PDB entry 9AYV | electron microscopy, 4.40 A resolution (low resolution: residue-level contacts below are approximate; hydrogen-bond / salt-bridge calls are withheld) | chains D and A of the 10 polymer chains in the assembly

# Chain D
Protein: Transmembrane protein gp41
Source organism: Human immunodeficiency virus 1
UniProt: Q2N0S6 (Q2N0S6_9HIV1); residues 510-664 here correspond to UniProt positions 507-661 (UniProt number = residue number - 3)
Chain sequence (155 residues; row label = number of the first residue in the row):
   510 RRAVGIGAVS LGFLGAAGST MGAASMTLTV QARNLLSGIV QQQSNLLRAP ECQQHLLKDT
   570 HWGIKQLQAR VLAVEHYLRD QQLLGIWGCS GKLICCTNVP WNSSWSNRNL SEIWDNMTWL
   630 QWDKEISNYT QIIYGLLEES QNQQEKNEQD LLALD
Not modelled in the structure: 510-520, 663-664
Disulfides: Cys598-Cys604
Covalent attachments: N-acetylglucosamine (NAG) linked to Asn611
Sequence notes: conflict Arg510 (Lys507 in Q2N0S6), Ser519 (Phe516 in Q2N0S6), Pro559 (Ile556 in Q2N0S6), Cys561 (Ala558 in Q2N0S6), Asp568 (Leu565 in Q2N0S6), His570 (Val567 in Q2N0S6), His585 (Arg582 in Q2N0S6), Cys605 (Thr602 in Q2N0S6)

# Chain A
Protein: Surface protein gp120
Source organism: Human immunodeficiency virus 1
Chain sequence (503 residues; numbered -4 to 499; 1 number in that range is skipped by the numbering (no residue carries it; nothing is unmodelled there); the number before each row is that of its first residue; numbers below 1 keep their minus sign (Met-4 is residue -4)):
    -4 MDAMKRGLCC VLLLCGAVFV SPSQEIHARF RRGARAENLW VTVYYGVPVW KDAETTLFCA
    56 SDAKAYETEK RNVWATHCCV PTDPNPQEIH LENVTEEFNM WKNNMVEQMH EDIISLWDQS
   116 LKPCVKLTPL CVTLNCTNAT ASNSSIIEGM KNCSFNITTE LRDKREKKNA LFYKLDIVQL
   176 DGNSSQYRLI NCNTSAITQA CPKVSFEPIP IHYCAPAGFA ILKCNNKTFT GTGPCNNVST
   236 VQCTHGIKPV VSTQLLLNGS LAEGEIIIRS ENITNNVKTI LVHLNESVKI ECTRPNNKTV
   296 TSIRIGPGQW FYAYGQVIGD IREAYCNINE STWNETLGKV VKQLRKHFGN NTIIRFQPSS
   356 GGDLEVTTHS FNCGGEFFYC NTSGLFNSTW IS
   389 NTSVQGSNST GSNDSITLPC RIKQIINMWQ RVGQAMYAPP IQGVIRCVSN ITGLILTRDG
   449 GKNNTETFRP GGGDMRDNWR SELYKYKVVK IEPLGVAPTR CKRRVVGRRR R
Not modelled in the structure: -4 to 32, 58-64, 389-402, 494-499
Disulfides: Cys54-Cys73, Cys119-Cys196, Cys126-Cys187, Cys131-Cys148, Cys209-Cys238, Cys219-Cys230, Cys287-Cys321, Cys368-Cys435, Cys375-Cys408
Covalent attachments: N-acetylglucosamine (NAG) linked to Asn130, Asn133, Asn147, Asn151, Asn188, Asn221, Asn232, Asn292, Asn324, Asn345, Asn376, Asn382, Asn438, Asn451; glycan linked to Asn253

# Chain D / chain A interface
Contacting residue pairs - 100 pairs, chain D then chain A:
  Phe522(D) with Ile84(A)
  Leu523(D) with Pro43(A); Trp45(A); Leu86(A); Thr235(A); Ile479(A)
  Ala525(D) with Pro43(A)
  Ala526(D) with Pro43(A); Leu86(A)
  Gly527(D) with Glu87(A); Asn88(A)
  Ala533(D) with Pro43(A)
  Leu537(D) with Tyr40(A); Gly41(A)
  Gln540(D) with Gly41(A); Val42(A); Pro43(A); Ile479(A)
  Asn543(D) with Ala212(A); Gly213(A)
  Leu544(D) with Tyr40(A); Ala212(A); Gly213(A); Pro481(A)
  Ile548(D) with Ala210(A); Ala212(A)
  Val549(D) with Ala212(A)
  Gln552(D) with Phe53(A); Cys209(A)
  Leu555(D) with Val75(A); Pro76(A)
  Leu556(D) with Phe53(A); Val75(A)
  Pro559(D) with Cys74(A)
  Cys561(D) with Val75(A)
  Leu565(D) with Thr71(A); His72(A); Cys74(A)
  Asp568(D) with His72(A)
  Trp571(D) with Phe53(A); Cys54(A); His72(A)
  Lys574(D) with Thr51(A); Glu106(A)
  Gln575(D) with Thr51(A); Phe53(A)
  Ala582(D) with Ala212(A)
  His585(D) with Lys478(A); Ile479(A); Pro481(A)
  Tyr586(D) with Tyr40(A)
  Asp589(D) with Pro481(A); Leu482(A)
  Leu593(D) with Tyr40(A); Leu482(A)
  Trp596(D) with Leu482(A); Arg491(A)
  Gly597(D) with Arg491(A)
  Cys598(D) with Arg491(A)
  Leu602(D) with Tyr39(A); Tyr40(A)
  Ile603(D) with Tyr39(A)
  Cys604(D) with Thr37(A); Val38(A)
  Cys605(D) with Thr37(A); Cys489(A); Lys490(A); Arg491(A)
  Thr606(D) with Val36(A); Lys490(A); Arg491(A)
  Asn607(D) with Trp35(A); Lys490(A); Arg491(A)
  Val608(D) with Trp35(A); Val36(A)
  Pro609(D) with Leu34(A); Trp35(A); Val36(A)
  Trp610(D) with Leu34(A); Trp35(A); Val36(A); Ala485(A); Pro486(A)
  Ile622(D) with Pro486(A)
  Trp623(D) with Tyr39(A); Pro486(A)
  Trp628(D) with Val42(A); Val44(A); Val484(A); Ala485(A)
  Leu629(D) with Val44(A); Trp45(A)
  Asp632(D) with Glu480(A)
  Ile635(D) with Val484(A)
  Ile642(D) with Val484(A)
  Tyr643(D) with Leu482(A)
  Leu646(D) with Val38(A)
  Gln650(D) with Arg491(A)
  Gln653(D) with Arg491(A)
Also at the interface, not in a pair above, chain D (61 interface residues in all): Gly521, Gly524, Ser528, Ser534, Ala541, Leu545, Gln590, Lys601, Asn618, Trp631, Glu657
Also at the interface, not in a pair above, chain A (47 interface residues in all): Leu52, Asp107, Pro211, Ala215, Thr487, Val493

# In short
61 residues of chain D face 47 of chain A across their interface. N-acetylglucosamine is covalently linked to
Asn611(D). N-acetylglucosamine is covalently linked to Asn130(A), Asn133(A), Asn147(A), Asn151(A), Asn188(A)
and Asn221(A) and 8 more.
Chain D is Transmembrane protein gp41 and chain A is Surface protein gp120, both from Human immunodeficiency
virus 1; the structure, HIV CH505/BG505 SOSIP.v8.1 Env in Complex with V1/V3 Epitope and Anti-Immune Complex
pAbs from Rabbit 2474, was determined by electron microscopy, deposited together with 9ATZ, 9AXD, 9AXI, 9AXK,
9AY6 and 9AYS.
